PDB entry 6ZOH | X-ray diffraction, 2.80 A resolution | chains C and E of the 5 polymer chains in the assembly

Chain C:
Molecule: Multidrug efflux pump subunit AcrB
Source organism: Escherichia coli K-12
UniProt: P31224 (ACRB_ECOLI); residues 1-1049 here = UniProt positions 1-1049
Amino-acid sequence (1057 residues; row label = number of the first residue in the row):
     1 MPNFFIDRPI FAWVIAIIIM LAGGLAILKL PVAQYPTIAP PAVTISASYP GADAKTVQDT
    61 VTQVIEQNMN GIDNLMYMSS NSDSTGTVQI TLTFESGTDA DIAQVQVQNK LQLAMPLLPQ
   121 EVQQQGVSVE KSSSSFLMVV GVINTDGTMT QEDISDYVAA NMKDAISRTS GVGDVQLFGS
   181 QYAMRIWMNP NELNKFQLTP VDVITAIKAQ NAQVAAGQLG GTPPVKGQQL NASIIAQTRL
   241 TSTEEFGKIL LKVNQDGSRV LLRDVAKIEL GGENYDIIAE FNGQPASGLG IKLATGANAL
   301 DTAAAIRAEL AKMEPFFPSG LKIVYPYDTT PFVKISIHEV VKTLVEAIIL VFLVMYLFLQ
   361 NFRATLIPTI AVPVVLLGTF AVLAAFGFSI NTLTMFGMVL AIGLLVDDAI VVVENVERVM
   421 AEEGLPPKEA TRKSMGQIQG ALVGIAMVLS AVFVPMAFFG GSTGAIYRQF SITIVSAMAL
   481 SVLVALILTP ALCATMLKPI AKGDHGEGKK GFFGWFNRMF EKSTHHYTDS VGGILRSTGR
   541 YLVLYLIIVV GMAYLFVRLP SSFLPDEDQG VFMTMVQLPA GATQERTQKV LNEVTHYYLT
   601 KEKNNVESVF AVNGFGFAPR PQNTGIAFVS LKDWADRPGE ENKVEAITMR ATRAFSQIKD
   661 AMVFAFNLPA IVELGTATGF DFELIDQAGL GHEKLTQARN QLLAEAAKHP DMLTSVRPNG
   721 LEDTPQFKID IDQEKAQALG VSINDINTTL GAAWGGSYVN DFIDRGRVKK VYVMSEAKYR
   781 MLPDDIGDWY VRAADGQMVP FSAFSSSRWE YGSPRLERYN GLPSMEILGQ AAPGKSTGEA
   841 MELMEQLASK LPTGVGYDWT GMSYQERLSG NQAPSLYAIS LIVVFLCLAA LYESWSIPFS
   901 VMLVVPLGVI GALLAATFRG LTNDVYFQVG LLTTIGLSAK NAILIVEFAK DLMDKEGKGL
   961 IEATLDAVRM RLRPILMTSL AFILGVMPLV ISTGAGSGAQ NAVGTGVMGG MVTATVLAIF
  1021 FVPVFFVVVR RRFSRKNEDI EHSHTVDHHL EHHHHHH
Not modelled in the structure: 1034-1057
Differences from the reference sequence: engineered mutation Pro619 (Gly in P31224), Pro621 (Gly in P31224); expression tag (1050-1057)
Small-molecule neighbours:
  - LPX ((2S)-3-{[(R)-(2-aminoethoxy)(hydroxy)phosphoryl]oxy}-2-hydroxypropyl hexadecanoate): Pro36, Gly378, Val382, Phe386, Gly387, Phe388, Ala457, Arg468, Gln469, Ser471, Ile472, Val475, Ser476, Ala479, Leu480
  - phosphatidylethanolamine (PTY): Ala878, Ile879, Ile882, Phe885, Leu886, Glu893, Ser894, Trp895, Ser896, Lys950, Arg1030, Phe1033
Curated features (UniProtKB/Swiss-Prot):
  - mutagenesis: His526 (H526Y: Partially restores chloramphenicol resistance to an AcrZ G30R mutant)
Reported in the primary citation:
  - mutagenesis - I38A, L393A, I466A, F563A, I671A, L674A: decreased growth in response to drugs with low molecular weight (LMW)
  - mutagenesis - F563A: decreased growth in response to fusidic acid (FUA)
  - mutagenesis - F563A: decreased growth in response to novobiocin
  - mutagenesis - F380A/F563A: decreased growth in response to FUA
  - mutagenesis - F380A/F563A: unchanged growth in response to doxorubicin
  - mutagenesis - T934A, L937A: decreased growth in response to erythromycin
  - mutagenesis - T934A, L937A: unchanged growth in response to Doxorubicin
  - mutagenesis - I38A, L393A, I466A, I671A, L674A: decreased growth in response to beta-lactams, linezolid, and phenicols
  - mutagenesis - F380A/F563A, F563A/L674A: abolished growth in response to DDM
  - mutagenesis - F380A/F563A, F563A: decreased growth in response to beta-lactams
  - mutagenesis - F563A: decreased growth in response to phenicols
  - catalytic residues: Asp407, Asp408, Lys940 (citing earlier work)
  - mutagenesis - T934A, L937A: increased growth in response to beta-lactams
  - mutagenesis - T934A, L937A: increased growth in response to novobiocin
  - mutagenesis - A981C: unchanged growth in response to all the tested drugs

Chain E:
Molecule: Darpin
Source organism: synthetic construct
Notes: antibody fragment or engineered binder
Amino-acid sequence (169 residues; each row starts with the number of its first residue):
     1 MRGSHHHHHH GSDLGKKLLE AARAGRDDEV RILMANGADV NAADVVGWTP LHLAAYWGHL
    61 EIVEVLLKNG ADVNAYDTLG STPLHLAAHF GHLEIVEVLL KNGADVNAKD DNGITPLHLA
   121 ANRGHLEIVE VLLKYGADVN AQDKFGKTAF DISINNGNED LAEILQKLN
Not modelled in the structure: 1-13, 167-169

Chain C / chain E interface:
Residue-residue contacts (9; chain C residue first):
  Leu230(C) - Val45(E)  hydrophobic
  Lys248(C) - Asn155(E)
  Lys248(C) - Asn156(E)  hydrogen bond
  Arg259(C) - Lys147(E)
  Leu261(C) - Asn155(E)
  Arg263(C) - Ile154(E)  hydrogen bond (side chain-backbone)
  Arg263(C) - Asn155(E)  hydrogen bond (side chain-backbone)
  Arg263(C) - Asn156(E)
  Arg263(C) - Gly157(E)
Other interface residues (no listed pair), chain C (6 interface residues in all): Gln229
Other interface residues (no listed pair), chain E (8 interface residues in all): Val46, Asn122

Overview:
6 residues of chain C face 8 of chain E across their interface, with 3 hydrogen bonds. Polar contacts include
Lys248(C)-Asn156(E), Arg263(C)-Ile154(E) and Arg263(C)-Asn155(E). From the paper: catalytic residues
Asp407(C), Asp408(C) and Lys940(C); I38A, L393A and I466A of chain C, among others, reduce growth in response
to drugs with low molecular weight (LMW); 11 substitutions were tested in all.
Chain C is Multidrug efflux pump subunit AcrB (Escherichia coli K-12) and chain E is Darpin (synthetic
construct); the structure, 3-Formylrifamycin SV binding to the access pocket of AcrB-G619P_G621P L and T
protomers, was determined by X-ray diffraction (same publication as 6ZO5, 6ZO6, 6ZO7, 6ZO8, 6ZO9, 6ZOA and 6
further entries).
